2HWB - chains 2 and 3 of the 4 polymer chains in the assembly; structure by X-ray diffraction, 3.00 A resolution.

# Chain 2
Molecule: Human rhinovirus 14 coat protein (subunit VP2)
Source organism: Human rhinovirus 14
UniProt: P03303 (POLG_HRV14); residues 1-262 here correspond to UniProt positions 69-330 (UniProt number = residue number + 68)
Amino-acid sequence (262 residues; row label = number of the first residue in the row):
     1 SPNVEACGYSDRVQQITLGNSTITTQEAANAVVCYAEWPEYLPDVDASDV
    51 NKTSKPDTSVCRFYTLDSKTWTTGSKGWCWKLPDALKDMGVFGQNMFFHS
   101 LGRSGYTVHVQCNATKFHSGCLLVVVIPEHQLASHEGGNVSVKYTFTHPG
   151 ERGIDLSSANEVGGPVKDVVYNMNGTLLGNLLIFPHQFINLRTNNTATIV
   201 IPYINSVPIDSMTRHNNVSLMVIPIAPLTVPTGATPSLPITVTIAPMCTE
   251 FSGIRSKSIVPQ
Not modelled in the structure: 1-7
Differences from the reference sequence: conflict Val170 (Ile239 in P03303)

# Chain 3
Molecule: Human rhinovirus 14 coat protein (subunit VP3)
Source organism: Human rhinovirus 14
UniProt: P03303 (POLG_HRV14); residues 1-236 here correspond to UniProt positions 331-566 (UniProt number = residue number + 330)
Amino-acid sequence (236 residues; row label = number of the first residue in the row):
     1 GLPTTTLPGSGQFLTTDDRQSPSALPNYEPTPRIHIPGKVHNLLEIIQVD
    51 TLIPMNNTHTKDEVNSYLIPLNANRQNEQVFGTNLFIGDGVFKTTLLGEI
   101 VQYYTHWSGSLRFSLMYTGPALSSAKLILAYTPPGARGPQDRREAMLGTH
   151 VVWDIGLQSTIVMTIPWTSGVQFRYTDPDTYTSAGFLSCWYQTSLILPPE
   201 TTGQVYLLSFISACPDFKLRLMKDTQTISQTVALTE
Residues lining bound ligands: win56291 (W91; 5-(3-(2,6-dichloro-4-(4,5-dihydro-2-oxazolyl)phenoxy)propyl)-3-methyl isoxazole): Leu14, Ala24, Leu25

# Interface between chain 2 and chain 3
Pairs across the interface (60; chain 2 residue first):
  Arg12(2) - Leu157(3)
  Tyr35(2) - Pro37(3)  hydrophobic
  Tyr35(2) - Gly38(3)
  Glu37(2) - His35(3)  salt bridge
  Glu37(2) - Pro37(3)
  Asp46(2) - Ile34(3)
  Asp46(2) - His35(3)  hydrogen bond (side chain-backbone)
  Lys116(2) - Pro120(3)
  Lys116(2) - Ala121(3)  hydrogen bond (backbone-backbone)
  Lys116(2) - Leu122(3)  hydrogen bond (backbone-backbone)
  Phe117(2) - Pro120(3)
  Phe117(2) - Leu122(3)  hydrophobic
  Phe117(2) - Pro199(3)
  Phe117(2) - Thr201(3)
  His118(2) - Pro120(3)
  Ser119(2) - Thr118(3)
  Gly120(2) - Thr118(3)
  Asn139(2) - Glu236(3)  hydrogen bond (side chain-backbone)
  Val170(2) - Asp62(3)
  Val170(2) - Glu63(3)
  Val170(2) - Val64(3)
  Tyr171(2) - Asp62(3)  hydrogen bond
  Leu177(2) - Thr94(3)
  Leu178(2) - Val64(3)  hydrophobic
  Gly179(2) - Thr51(3)
  Gly179(2) - Leu52(3)  hydrogen bond (backbone-backbone)
  Gly179(2) - Tyr67(3)  hydrogen bond (backbone-side chain)
  Asn180(2) - Thr51(3)
  Asn180(2) - Thr94(3)  hydrogen bond (side chain-backbone)
  Asn180(2) - Thr95(3)
  Asn180(2) - Leu96(3)  hydrogen bond (side chain-backbone)
  Leu182(2) - Val49(3)
  Leu182(2) - Asp50(3)
  Leu182(2) - Thr51(3)
  Leu182(2) - Leu52(3)  hydrophobic
  Leu182(2) - Phe210(3)  hydrophobic
  Ile183(2) - Val49(3)  hydrophobic
  Ile183(2) - Leu96(3)  hydrophobic
  Asn190(2) - Met116(3)
  Asn190(2) - Tyr117(3)
  Asn190(2) - Thr118(3)
  Arg192(2) - Tyr117(3)
  Arg192(2) - Gly119(3)  hydrogen bond (side chain-backbone)
  Arg192(2) - Pro120(3)
  Arg192(2) - Ala121(3)
  Arg192(2) - Gly156(3)  hydrogen bond (side chain-backbone)
  Thr193(2) - Ser159(3)
  Ile204(2) - Pro37(3)  hydrophobic
  Asn205(2) - Ile36(3)
  Ser206(2) - Ile34(3)
  Val207(2) - Ile34(3)
  Pro208(2) - Ile34(3)
  Ile225(2) - Val64(3)
  Ile225(2) - Leu68(3)
  Ala226(2) - Leu68(3)  hydrophobic
  Ala226(2) - Thr118(3)
  Pro227(2) - Leu68(3)
  Pro227(2) - Tyr206(3)  hydrophobic
  Pro231(2) - Glu200(3)
  Thr232(2) - Glu200(3)  hydrogen bond (backbone-backbone)
Also at the interface, not in a pair above, chain 2 (37 interface residues in all): Cys121, Val169, Phe188, Pro202, Tyr203, Thr229
Also at the interface, not in a pair above, chain 3 (39 interface residues in all): Arg33, Ile46, Ile155, Pro198, Thr202, Leu208

# In short
Chain 2 and chain 3 form an interface of 37 and 39 residues respectively, with 12 hydrogen bonds and 1 salt
bridge. Polar pairs include Glu37(2)-His35(3), Asp46(2)-His35(3) and Asn139(2)-Glu236(3). Bound to chain 3:
win56291.
Here chain 2 is Human rhinovirus 14 coat protein (subunit VP2) and chain 3 is Human rhinovirus 14 coat protein
(subunit VP3), both from Human rhinovirus 14. Entry 2HWB (A comparison of the anti-rhinoviral drug binding
pocket in hrv14 and hrv1a) was determined by X-ray diffraction together with 2HWC, 2HWD, 2HWE and 2HWF from
the same study.
